PDB entry 3ZP2 | X-ray diffraction, 2.50 A resolution | chains E and F

== Chain E ==
Name: Haemagglutinin
Organism: Influenza A virus
Notes: fragment: ha1 of trypsin released ectodomain, residues 17-342
Reference sequence: Q6DQ34 (Q6DQ34_9INFA); residues 5-330 here correspond to UniProt positions 17-342 (UniProt number = residue number + 12)
Chain sequence (326 residues; row label = number of the first residue in the row):
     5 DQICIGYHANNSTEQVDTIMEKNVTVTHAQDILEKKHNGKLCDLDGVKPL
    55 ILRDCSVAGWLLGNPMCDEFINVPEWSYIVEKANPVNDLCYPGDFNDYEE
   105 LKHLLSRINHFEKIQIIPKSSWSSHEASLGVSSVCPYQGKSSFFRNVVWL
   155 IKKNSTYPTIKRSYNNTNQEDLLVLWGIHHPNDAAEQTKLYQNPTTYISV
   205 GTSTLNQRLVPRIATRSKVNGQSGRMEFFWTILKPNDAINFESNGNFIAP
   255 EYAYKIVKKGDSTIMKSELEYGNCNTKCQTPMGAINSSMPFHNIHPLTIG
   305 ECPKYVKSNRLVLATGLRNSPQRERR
Not modelled in the structure: 326-330
Construct notes: conflict Lys-40 (Thr52 in Q6DQ34); engineered mutation Val-138 (Ala150 in Q6DQ34)
Disulfides: Cys-46/Cys-278, Cys-59/Cys-71, Cys-94/Cys-139, Cys-282/Cys-306
Covalent attachments: N-acetylglucosamine (NAG) linked to Asn-27, Asn-169

== Chain F ==
Name: Haemagglutinin
Organism: Influenza A virus
Notes: fragment: ha2 of trypsin released ectodomain, residues 347-512
Reference sequence: Q6DQ34 (Q6DQ34_9INFA); residues 1-166 here correspond to UniProt positions 347-512 (UniProt number = residue number + 346)
Chain sequence (166 residues; each row starts with the number of its first residue):
     1 GLFGAIAGFIEGGWQGMVDGWYGYHHSNEQGSGYAADKESTQKAIDGVTN
    51 KVNSIIDKMNTQFEAVGREFNNLERRIENLNKKMEDGFLDVWTYNAELLV
   101 LMENERTLDFHDSNVKNLYDKVRLQLRDNAKELGNGCFEFYHKCDNECME
   151 SVRNGTYDYPQYSEEA
Not modelled in the structure: 159-166
Disulfides: Cys-144/Cys-148

== How chain E and chain F interact ==
Cross-chain cystine bridges: Cys-8(E)/Cys-137(F)
Pairs across the interface (107; chain E residue first):
  Asp-5(E) / Ser-27(F)
  Asp-5(E) / Asn-28(F)
  Asp-5(E) / Glu-29(F)
  Asp-5(E) / Glu-139(F)
  Asp-5(E) / Phe-140(F)  hydrogen bond (backbone-backbone)
  Asp-5(E) / Lys-143(F)
  Asp-5(E) / Cys-144(F)  hydrogen bond (side chain-backbone)
  Gln-6(E) / His-26(F)
  Gln-6(E) / Ser-27(F)  hydrogen bond (backbone-backbone)
  Gln-6(E) / Leu-133(F)
  Gln-6(E) / Phe-138(F)
  Gln-6(E) / Phe-140(F)
  Gln-6(E) / Met-149(F)
  Ile-7(E) / His-25(F)
  Ile-7(E) / Cys-137(F)
  Ile-7(E) / Phe-138(F)  hydrogen bond (backbone-backbone)
  Ile-7(E) / Phe-140(F)  hydrophobic
  Ile-7(E) / Val-152(F)  hydrophobic
  Cys-8(E) / Trp-14(F)
  Cys-8(E) / Tyr-24(F)
  Cys-8(E) / His-25(F)  hydrogen bond (backbone-backbone)
  Cys-8(E) / Gly-136(F)
  Cys-8(E) / Cys-137(F)  disulfide
  Ile-9(E) / Ile-10(F)
  Ile-9(E) / Trp-14(F)
  Ile-9(E) / Gly-23(F)
  Ile-9(E) / Tyr-24(F)  hydrophobic
  Ile-9(E) / Tyr-119(F)  hydrophobic
  Ile-9(E) / Val-122(F)  hydrophobic
  Ile-9(E) / Gly-136(F)  hydrogen bond (backbone-backbone)
  Gly-10(E) / Trp-14(F)
  Gly-10(E) / Met-17(F)
  Gly-10(E) / Tyr-22(F)
  Gly-10(E) / Gly-23(F)  hydrogen bond (backbone-backbone)
  Tyr-11(E) / Ile-6(F)
  Tyr-11(E) / Ala-7(F)  hydrogen bond (side chain-backbone)
  Tyr-11(E) / Ile-10(F)  hydrogen bond (side chain-backbone)
  Tyr-11(E) / Gly-12(F)
  Tyr-11(E) / Gly-13(F)  hydrogen bond (side chain-backbone)
  Tyr-11(E) / Trp-14(F)  hydrogen bond (backbone-backbone)
  Tyr-11(E) / Met-17(F)
  Tyr-11(E) / Trp-21(F)
  Tyr-11(E) / Val-115(F)  hydrophobic
  His-12(E) / Trp-14(F)
  His-12(E) / Met-17(F)  hydrogen bond (side chain-backbone)
  His-12(E) / Gly-20(F)
  His-12(E) / Trp-21(F)  hydrogen bond (backbone-backbone)
  Ala-13(E) / Gly-13(F)
  Ala-13(E) / Trp-14(F)  hydrogen bond (backbone-backbone)
  Ala-13(E) / Gln-15(F)
  Asn-14(E) / Gln-15(F)  hydrogen bond (backbone-side chain)
  Val-20(E) / Asn-104(F)
  Asp-21(E) / Leu-101(F)
  Asp-21(E) / Asn-104(F)  hydrogen bond (backbone-side chain)
  Thr-22(E) / Leu-101(F)
  Thr-22(E) / Glu-105(F)
  Thr-22(E) / Leu-108(F)
  Ile-23(E) / Leu-101(F)  hydrophobic
  Met-24(E) / Glu-105(F)
  Val-30(E) / Leu-108(F)  hydrophobic
  Thr-31(E) / Trp-21(F)
  His-32(E) / Trp-21(F)  hydrogen bond
  Gln-34(E) / Val-52(F)
  Glu-103(E) / Glu-69(F)
  Glu-103(E) / Phe-70(F)
  Glu-103(E) / Asn-71(F)
  Lys-106(E) / Glu-69(F)  salt bridge
  Pro-294(E) / Ile-56(F)  hydrophobic
  Phe-295(E) / Met-59(F)  hydrophobic
  Phe-295(E) / Gln-62(F)
  Phe-295(E) / Ala-96(F)  hydrophobic
  Pro-300(E) / Ala-65(F)
  Leu-301(E) / Ala-65(F)  hydrophobic
  Leu-301(E) / Val-66(F)
  Leu-301(E) / Gly-67(F)
  Lys-308(E) / Met-59(F)
  Lys-308(E) / Asn-60(F)
  Lys-308(E) / Gln-62(F)
  Lys-308(E) / Glu-64(F)  salt bridge
  Tyr-309(E) / Gln-62(F)  hydrogen bond (backbone-side chain)
  Tyr-309(E) / Leu-89(F)  hydrophobic
  Val-310(E) / Gln-62(F)
  Val-310(E) / Thr-93(F)
  Lys-311(E) / Asp-86(F)  salt bridge
  Lys-311(E) / Asp-90(F)  salt bridge
  Lys-311(E) / Thr-93(F)  hydrogen bond (backbone-side chain)
  Ser-312(E) / Thr-93(F)
  Ser-312(E) / Glu-97(F)  hydrogen bond
  Leu-315(E) / Glu-97(F)
  Val-316(E) / Val-100(F)
  Val-316(E) / Asn-104(F)  hydrogen bond (backbone-side chain)
  Leu-317(E) / Ile-55(F)  hydrophobic
  Leu-317(E) / Val-100(F)  hydrophobic
  Leu-317(E) / Asn-104(F)
  Ala-318(E) / Asn-104(F)  hydrogen bond (backbone-side chain)
  Ala-318(E) / Thr-107(F)
  Thr-319(E) / Trp-21(F)
  Thr-319(E) / Val-48(F)
  Thr-319(E) / Thr-107(F)
  Thr-319(E) / His-111(F)  hydrogen bond (backbone-side chain)
  Gly-320(E) / Trp-21(F)
  Gly-320(E) / His-111(F)  hydrogen bond (backbone-side chain)
  Leu-321(E) / Trp-21(F)
  Leu-321(E) / Tyr-22(F)  hydrophobic
  Leu-321(E) / His-111(F)
  Ser-324(E) / Gly-12(F)
  Ser-324(E) / Gly-13(F)  hydrogen bond (side chain-backbone)
Interface residues without a listed pair, chain E (45 interface residues in all): Asn-15, Val-28, Ile-36, Glu-85, Ile-268, Lys-270, Arg-322
Interface residues without a listed pair, chain F (67 interface residues in all): Glu-11, Val-18, Glu-74, Glu-85, Trp-92, Leu-98, Met-102, Leu-118, Leu-126

== In short ==
The interface between chain E and chain F involves 45 residues on one side and 67 on the other; the contacts
include 1 disulfide bond, 25 hydrogen bonds and 4 salt bridges. Polar contacts include Lys-106(E)/Glu-69(F),
Lys-308(E)/Glu-64(F) and Lys-311(E)/Asp-86(F).
Here chain E is Haemagglutinin and chain F is Haemagglutinin, both from Influenza A virus. Entry 3ZP2
(INFLUENZA VIRUS (VN1194) H5 HA A138V mutant with LSTa) was determined by X-ray diffraction together with
3ZP0, 3ZP1, 3ZP3, 3ZP6, 3ZPA and 3ZPB from the same study.
